8X30 - chains O and Q of the 17 polymer chains in the assembly; structure by electron microscopy, 4.30 A resolution (low resolution: residue-level contacts below are approximate; hydrogen-bond / salt-bridge calls are withheld).

[Chain O]
Molecule: Histone acetyltransferase
From: Saccharomyces cerevisiae
UniProt: A0A6A5Q414 (A0A6A5Q414_YEASX); residue numbers follow UniProt; this construct covers 1-445
Sequence (469 residues; row label = number of the first residue in the row; numbers below 1 keep their minus sign (Met-23 is residue -23)):
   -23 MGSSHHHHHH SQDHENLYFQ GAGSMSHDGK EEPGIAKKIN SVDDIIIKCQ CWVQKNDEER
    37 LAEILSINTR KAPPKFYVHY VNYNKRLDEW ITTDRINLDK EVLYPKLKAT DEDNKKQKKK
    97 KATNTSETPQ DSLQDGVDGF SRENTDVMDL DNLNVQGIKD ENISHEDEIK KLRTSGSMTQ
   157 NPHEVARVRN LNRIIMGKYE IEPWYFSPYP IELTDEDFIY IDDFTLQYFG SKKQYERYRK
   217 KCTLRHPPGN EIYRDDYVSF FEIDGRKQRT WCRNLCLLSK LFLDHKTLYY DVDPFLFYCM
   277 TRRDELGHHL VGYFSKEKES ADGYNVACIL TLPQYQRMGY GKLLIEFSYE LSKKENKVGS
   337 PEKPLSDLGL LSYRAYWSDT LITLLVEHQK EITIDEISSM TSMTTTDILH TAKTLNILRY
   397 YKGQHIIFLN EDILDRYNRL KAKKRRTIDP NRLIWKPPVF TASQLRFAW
Unresolved in the structure: -23 to 159, 442-445
Construct notes: initiating methionine (-23); expression tag (-22 to 0)

[Chain Q]
Molecule: glutathione transferase, Enhancer of polycomb-like protein
From: Schistosoma japonicum
UniProt: chimeric construct of Q540A3, A0A8H8UL58: residues -185 to 32 from Q540A3 (Q540A3_SCHJA) positions 1-218 (UniProt number = residue number + 186); residues 50-400 from A0A8H8UL58 positions 50-400 (same numbers)
Sequence (586 residues; numbered -185 to 400; the number before each row is that of its first residue; numbers below 1 keep their minus sign (Met-185 is residue -185)):
  -185 MSPILGYWKI KGLVQPTRLL LEYLEEKYEE HLYERDEGDK WRNKKFELGL EFPNLPYYID
  -125 GDVKLTQSMA IIRYIADKHN MLGGCPKERA EISMLEGAVL DIRYGVSRIA YSKDFETLKV
   -65 DFLSKLPEML KMFEDRLCHK TYLNGDHVTH PDFMLYDALD VVLYMDPMCL DAFPKLVCFK
    -5 KRIEAIPQID KYLKSSKYIA WPLQGWQATF GGGDHPPKSD LVPRGSENLY FQGHMSSNSR
    55 FRHRKISVKQ HLKIYLPNDL KHLDKDELQQ REVVEIETGV EKNEEKEVHL HRILQMGSGH
   115 TKHKDYIPTP DASMTWNEYD KFYTGSFQET TSYIKFSATV EDCCGTNYNM DERDETFLNE
   175 QVNKGSSDIL TEDEFEILCS SFEHAIHERQ PFLSMDPESI LSFEELKPTL IKSDMADFNL
   235 RNQLNHEINS HKTHFITQFD PVSQMNTRPL IQLIEKFGSK IYDYWRERKI EVNGYEIFPQ
   295 LKFERPGEKE EIDPYVCFRR REVRHPRKTR RIDILNSQRL RALHQELKNA KDLALLVAKR
   355 ENVSLNWIND ELKIFDQRVK IKNLKRSLNI SGEDDDLINH KRKRPT
Unresolved in the structure: -185 to 128, 298-325, 370-400
Construct notes: linker (33-49)

[How chain O and chain Q interact]
Residue-residue contacts (91):
  Ile171(O) - Thr129(Q)
  Ile171(O) - Trp130(Q)
  Met172(O) - Trp130(Q)
  Gly173(O) - Thr129(Q)
  Gly173(O) - Trp130(Q)
  Gly173(O) - Tyr133(Q)
  Lys174(O) - Thr129(Q)
  Lys174(O) - Tyr133(Q)
  Lys174(O) - Asp134(Q)
  Pro184(O) - Lys296(Q)
  Pro186(O) - Gln294(Q)
  Glu188(O) - Pro293(Q)
  Glu188(O) - Gln294(Q)
  Tyr196(O) - Trp130(Q)
  Tyr196(O) - Glu132(Q)
  Asp199(O) - Tyr137(Q)
  Thr201(O) - Cys157(Q)
  Tyr204(O) - Phe292(Q)
  Tyr204(O) - Pro293(Q)
  Phe205(O) - Phe292(Q)
  Lys209(O) - Met164(Q)
  Lys209(O) - Glu166(Q)
  Gln210(O) - Asn163(Q)
  Tyr211(O) - Phe136(Q)
  Glu212(O) - Lys135(Q)
  Glu212(O) - Phe136(Q)
  Arg213(O) - Asn163(Q)
  Arg213(O) - Met164(Q)
  Arg213(O) - Glu186(Q)
  Arg213(O) - Glu190(Q)
  Arg215(O) - Phe136(Q)
  Lys216(O) - Pro255(Q)
  Lys217(O) - Cys158(Q)
  Lys217(O) - Thr160(Q)
  Lys217(O) - Asn163(Q)
  Lys217(O) - Phe253(Q)
  Lys217(O) - Asp254(Q)
  Lys217(O) - Pro255(Q)
  Cys218(O) - Cys158(Q)
  Thr219(O) - Gln252(Q)
  Thr219(O) - Phe253(Q)
  Thr219(O) - Asp254(Q)
  Thr219(O) - Pro255(Q)
  Leu220(O) - Asp156(Q)
  Leu220(O) - Phe253(Q)
  Arg221(O) - Thr138(Q)
  His222(O) - Phe141(Q)
  His222(O) - Phe150(Q)
  Pro223(O) - Phe150(Q)
  Pro224(O) - Phe150(Q)
  Pro224(O) - Ser151(Q)
  Pro224(O) - Ala152(Q)
  Pro224(O) - Cys157(Q)
  Gly225(O) - Phe150(Q)
  Asn226(O) - Lys149(Q)
  Asn226(O) - Phe150(Q)
  Asn226(O) - Ser151(Q)
  Glu227(O) - Tyr147(Q)
  Ile228(O) - Tyr147(Q)
  Tyr229(O) - Tyr147(Q)
  Arg230(O) - Glu143(Q)
  Arg230(O) - Thr144(Q)
  Arg230(O) - Tyr147(Q)
  Phe237(O) - Phe150(Q)
  Lys243(O) - Ser151(Q)
  Lys243(O) - Ala152(Q)
  Lys243(O) - Thr153(Q)
  Gln244(O) - Ser151(Q)
  Gln244(O) - Ala152(Q)
  Gln244(O) - Thr153(Q)
  Arg245(O) - Thr153(Q)
  Thr246(O) - Val154(Q)
  Trp247(O) - Val154(Q)
  Arg249(O) - Phe297(Q)
  Leu264(O) - Phe297(Q)
  Tyr265(O) - Phe297(Q)
  Arg279(O) - Glu143(Q)
  Asp280(O) - Phe141(Q)
  Asp280(O) - Glu143(Q)
  Glu281(O) - Ser140(Q)
  Glu281(O) - Phe141(Q)
  Glu281(O) - Glu143(Q)
  Leu282(O) - Thr138(Q)
  Leu282(O) - Gly139(Q)
  Leu282(O) - Phe141(Q)
  Gly283(O) - Phe141(Q)
  His284(O) - Phe141(Q)
  His284(O) - Phe150(Q)
  His285(O) - Tyr133(Q)
  His285(O) - Tyr137(Q)
  Arg428(O) - Tyr147(Q)
Interface residues without a listed pair, chain O (56 interface residues in all): Glu176, Leu189, Phe200, Gln203, Gly206, Tyr214
Interface residues without a listed pair, chain Q (43 interface residues in all): Ile148, Gly159, Asp165, Leu295

[Summary]
56 residues of chain O face 43 of chain Q across their interface.
Here chain O is Histone acetyltransferase (Saccharomyces cerevisiae) and chain Q is glutathione transferase,
Enhancer of polycomb-like protein (Schistosoma japonicum). Entry 8X30 (Structure of piccolo NuA4 and H2A.Z
nucleosome 2:1 complex) was determined by electron microscopy together with 8X2X, 8X2Y, 8X2Z, 8X31 and 8X32
from the same study.
